3P2H - chain A; structure by X-ray diffraction, 2.00 A resolution.

== Chain A ==
Protein: AHL synthase
Source organism: Burkholderia glumae
UniProtKB: Q4VSJ8 (Q4VSJ8_BURGL); numbering as in UniProt; present here: 1-90, 93-203
Chain sequence (201 residues; numbered 1 to 203; 2 numbers in that range are skipped by the numbering (no residue carries them; nothing is unmodelled there); the number before each row is that of its first residue):
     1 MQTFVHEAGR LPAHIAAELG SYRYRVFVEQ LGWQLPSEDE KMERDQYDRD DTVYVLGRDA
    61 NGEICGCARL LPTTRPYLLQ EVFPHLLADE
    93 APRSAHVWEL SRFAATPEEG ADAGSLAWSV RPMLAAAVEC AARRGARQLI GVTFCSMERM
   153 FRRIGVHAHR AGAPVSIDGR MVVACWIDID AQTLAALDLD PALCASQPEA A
Unresolved in the structure: 109-118, 197-203
Differences from the reference sequence: engineered mutation M42 (Phe in Q4VSJ8), M149 (Ile in Q4VSJ8), M152 (Leu in Q4VSJ8)
Ligand contacts:
  - 5'-deoxy-5'-methylthioadenosine (MTA): W33, D45, Q46, Y47, L78, V82, F83, R104, V144, D170, R172
  - N-(3-oxocyclohex-1-en-1-yl)octanamide (NOO): V26, F27, L31, W33, L102, S103, R104, F105, A106, L141, I142, G143, V144, T145, F146, S148, M149, F153, C177, I179
From the paper describing this entry:
  - conformationally variable residues (order/disorder transition, side-chain flip): G32 to E40, L102, T145
  - binding site for N-(3-oxocyclohex-1-en-1-yl)octanamide: F27, L31, L102, R104, F105, L141, T145, F146, S148, M149, F153, C177, I179
  - binding site for 5'-deoxy-5'-methylthioadenosine: W33, Q34, D45, Q46, L78, V82, F83, R104, V144
  - mutagenesis - W33F, S103G: unchanged catalytic activity
  - mutagenesis - R104A, R104K: abolished catalytic activity
  - mutagenesis - D45A, D45N: abolished expression
  - mutagenesis - E101Q: decreased catalytic activity
  - catalytic residues: E101 (proposed by the authors, not directly observed)

== Overview ==
Ligands of chain A: 5'-deoxy-5'-methylthioadenosine and N-(3-oxocyclohex-1-en-1-yl)octanamide. From the paper:
the catalytic residue E101; R104A and R104K abolish catalytic activity; 7 substitutions were tested in all.
Chain A is AHL synthase (Burkholderia glumae); the structure, Crystal structure of TofI in a ternary complex
with an inhibitor and MTA, was determined by X-ray diffraction together with 3P2F from the same study.
